6DSZ - chains A and C; structure by X-ray diffraction, 3.09 A resolution.

== Chain A ==
Name: DNA damage-binding protein 1
From: Homo sapiens
Reference sequence: Q16531 (DDB1_HUMAN); residue numbers follow UniProt; this construct covers 1-1140
Sequence (1140 residues; numbered 1 to 1140; the number before each row is that of its first residue):
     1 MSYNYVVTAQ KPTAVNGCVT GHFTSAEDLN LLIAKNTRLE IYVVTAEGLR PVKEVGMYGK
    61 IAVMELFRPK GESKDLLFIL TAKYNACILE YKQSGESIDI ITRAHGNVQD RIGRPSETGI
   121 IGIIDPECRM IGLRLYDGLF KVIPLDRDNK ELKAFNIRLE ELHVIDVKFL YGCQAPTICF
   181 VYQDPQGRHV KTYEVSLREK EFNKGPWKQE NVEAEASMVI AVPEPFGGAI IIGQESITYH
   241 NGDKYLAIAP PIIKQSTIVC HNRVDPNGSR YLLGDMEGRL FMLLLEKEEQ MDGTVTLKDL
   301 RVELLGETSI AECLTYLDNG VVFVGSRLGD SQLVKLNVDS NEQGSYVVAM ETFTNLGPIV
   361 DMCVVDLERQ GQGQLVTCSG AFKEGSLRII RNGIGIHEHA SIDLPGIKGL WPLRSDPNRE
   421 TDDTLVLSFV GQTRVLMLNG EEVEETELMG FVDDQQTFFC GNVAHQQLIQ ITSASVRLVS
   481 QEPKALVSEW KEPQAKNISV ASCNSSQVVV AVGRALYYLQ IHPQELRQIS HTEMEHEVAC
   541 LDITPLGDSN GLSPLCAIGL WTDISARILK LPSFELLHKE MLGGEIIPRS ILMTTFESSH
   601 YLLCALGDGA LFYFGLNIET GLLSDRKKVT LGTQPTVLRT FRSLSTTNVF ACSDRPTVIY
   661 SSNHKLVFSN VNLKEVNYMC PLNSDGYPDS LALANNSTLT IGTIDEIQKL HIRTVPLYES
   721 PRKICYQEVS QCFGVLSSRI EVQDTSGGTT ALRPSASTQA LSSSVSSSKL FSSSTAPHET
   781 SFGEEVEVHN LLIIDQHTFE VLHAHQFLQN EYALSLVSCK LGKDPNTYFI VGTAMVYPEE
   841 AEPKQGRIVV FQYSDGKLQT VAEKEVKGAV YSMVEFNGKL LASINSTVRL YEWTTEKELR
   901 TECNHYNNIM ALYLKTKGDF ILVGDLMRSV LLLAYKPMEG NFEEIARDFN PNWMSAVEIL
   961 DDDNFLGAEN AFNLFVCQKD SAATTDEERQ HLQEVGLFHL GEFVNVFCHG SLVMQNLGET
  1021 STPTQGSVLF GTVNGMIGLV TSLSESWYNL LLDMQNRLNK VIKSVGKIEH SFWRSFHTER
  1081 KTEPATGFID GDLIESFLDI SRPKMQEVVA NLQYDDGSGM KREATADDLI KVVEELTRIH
Unresolved in the structure: 546-550, 624, 774-779, 902-904, 1016-1022, 1113-1123
Cystine bridges: Cys-18/Cys-313
Swiss-Prot annotation at these positions:
  - modified residue: Ser-2 (N-acetylserine), Lys-1067 (N6-acetyllysine), Thr-1125 (Phosphothreonine)
  - cross-link: Lys-1121 (Glycyl lysine isopeptide (Lys-Gly) (interchain with G-Cter in SUMO2))
  - natural variant: Asp-184 to Gln-186 (deletion: In WHIKERS), Arg-188 (R188Q: In WHIKERS; R188W: In WHIKERS), Glu-213 (E213K: In WHIKERS), Phe-429 (F429V: In WHIKERS)
  - mutagenesis: Tyr-316 to Asn-319 (Impairs interaction with DDA1), Glu-537 (E537A: Slightly impairs interaction with CUL4A), Trp-561 (W561A: Strongly impairs interaction with CUL4A), Glu-840 to Glu-842 (Impairs interaction with AMBRA1, DTL, DET1, DCAF1, DCAF5, DCAF11 and DCAF8), Met-910 to Tyr-913 (Impairs interaction with AMBRA1, DTL and DCAF5), Trp-953 (W953A: Impairs interaction with AMBRA1, ERCC8, DCAF5 and DCAF11)

== Chain C ==
Name: DET1- and DDB1-associated protein 1
Reference sequence: Q9BW61 (DDA1_HUMAN); residue numbers follow UniProt; this construct covers 1-19
Sequence (19 residues; row label = number of the first residue in the row):
     1 MADFLKGLPV YNKSNFSRF
Swiss-Prot annotation at these positions:
  - modified residue: Ala-2 (N-acetylalanine)

== Interface between chain A and chain C ==
Pairs across the interface (50):
  Glu-27(A) / Tyr-11(C)
  Val-44(A) / Asn-15(C)
  Val-44(A) / Phe-16(C)  hydrophobic
  Thr-45(A) / Asn-15(C)
  Ala-46(A) / Ser-14(C)  hydrogen bond (backbone-backbone)
  Ala-46(A) / Asn-15(C)  hydrogen bond (backbone-backbone)
  Ala-46(A) / Phe-16(C)
  Ala-46(A) / Ser-17(C)
  Ala-46(A) / Arg-18(C)  hydrogen bond (backbone-backbone)
  Glu-47(A) / Arg-18(C)  salt bridge
  Glu-47(A) / Phe-19(C)
  Gly-48(A) / Phe-19(C)
  Val-264(A) / Pro-9(C)
  Asp-265(A) / Pro-9(C)
  Arg-270(A) / Phe-4(C)  hydrogen bond (side chain-backbone)
  Arg-270(A) / Lys-6(C)
  Arg-270(A) / Gly-7(C)  hydrogen bond (side chain-backbone)
  Arg-270(A) / Leu-8(C)
  Arg-270(A) / Pro-9(C)
  Met-282(A) / Leu-5(C)  hydrophobic
  Leu-284(A) / Phe-4(C)  hydrophobic
  Arg-301(A) / Phe-4(C)
  Glu-303(A) / Phe-4(C)
  Leu-305(A) / Phe-4(C)  hydrophobic
  Tyr-316(A) / Leu-8(C)
  Tyr-316(A) / Pro-9(C)  hydrogen bond (side chain-backbone)
  Leu-317(A) / Tyr-11(C)
  Asp-318(A) / Val-10(C)
  Asp-318(A) / Tyr-11(C)  hydrogen bond (side chain-backbone)
  Asp-318(A) / Asn-12(C)  hydrogen bond (side chain-backbone)
  Asp-318(A) / Asn-15(C)
  Asn-319(A) / Pro-9(C)  hydrogen bond (backbone-backbone)
  Asn-319(A) / Val-10(C)
  Asn-319(A) / Asn-12(C)
  Asn-319(A) / Lys-13(C)
  Gly-320(A) / Leu-8(C)
  Val-321(A) / Phe-16(C)  hydrophobic
  Leu-333(A) / Phe-16(C)  hydrophobic
  Leu-333(A) / Phe-19(C)  hydrophobic
  Asn-337(A) / Leu-5(C)
  Val-338(A) / Met-1(C)
  Val-338(A) / Ala-2(C)  hydrogen bond (backbone-backbone)
  Val-338(A) / Leu-5(C)
  Val-338(A) / Lys-6(C)
  Asp-339(A) / Met-1(C)
  Tyr-346(A) / Ala-2(C)  hydrophobic
  Tyr-346(A) / Leu-5(C)  hydrophobic
  Met-350(A) / Phe-16(C)  hydrophobic
  Met-350(A) / Phe-19(C)  hydrophobic
  Glu-351(A) / Phe-19(C)
Also at the interface, not in a pair above, chain A (30 interface residues in all): Leu-29, Pro-266, Leu-336
Also at the interface, not in a pair above, chain C (19 interface residues in all): Asp-3
The authors on this interface:
  - interface residues, chain A: Asn-319(A)
  - interface residues, chain C: Phe-4(C), Leu-5(C), Leu-8(C), Asn-15(C), Phe-16(C), Phe-19(C)

== Overview ==
30 residues of chain A face 19 of chain C across their interface, with 10 hydrogen bonds and 1 salt bridge.
Among the polar pairs are Glu-47(A)/Arg-18(C), Arg-270(A)/Phe-4(C) and Arg-270(A)/Gly-7(C). UniProt lists 14
mutagenesis sites on chain A. The paper reports interface residues Asn-319(A) and Phe-4(C) among others.
Chain A is DNA damage-binding protein 1 (Homo sapiens) and chain C is DET1- and DDB1-associated protein 1; the
structure, Crystal structure of DDB1 in complex with DET1- and DDB1-associated protein 1 (DDA1), was
determined by X-ray diffraction.
